5HQ4 - chain A; structure by X-ray diffraction, 1.93 A resolution.

Chain A:
Molecule: Alpha-glucosidase
Organism: Pseudoalteromonas sp. K8
UniProt: A0A0Y0DFX2 (A0A0Y0DFX2_9GAMM); residue numbers follow UniProt; this construct covers 20-680
Sequence (669 residues; row label = number of the first residue in the row):
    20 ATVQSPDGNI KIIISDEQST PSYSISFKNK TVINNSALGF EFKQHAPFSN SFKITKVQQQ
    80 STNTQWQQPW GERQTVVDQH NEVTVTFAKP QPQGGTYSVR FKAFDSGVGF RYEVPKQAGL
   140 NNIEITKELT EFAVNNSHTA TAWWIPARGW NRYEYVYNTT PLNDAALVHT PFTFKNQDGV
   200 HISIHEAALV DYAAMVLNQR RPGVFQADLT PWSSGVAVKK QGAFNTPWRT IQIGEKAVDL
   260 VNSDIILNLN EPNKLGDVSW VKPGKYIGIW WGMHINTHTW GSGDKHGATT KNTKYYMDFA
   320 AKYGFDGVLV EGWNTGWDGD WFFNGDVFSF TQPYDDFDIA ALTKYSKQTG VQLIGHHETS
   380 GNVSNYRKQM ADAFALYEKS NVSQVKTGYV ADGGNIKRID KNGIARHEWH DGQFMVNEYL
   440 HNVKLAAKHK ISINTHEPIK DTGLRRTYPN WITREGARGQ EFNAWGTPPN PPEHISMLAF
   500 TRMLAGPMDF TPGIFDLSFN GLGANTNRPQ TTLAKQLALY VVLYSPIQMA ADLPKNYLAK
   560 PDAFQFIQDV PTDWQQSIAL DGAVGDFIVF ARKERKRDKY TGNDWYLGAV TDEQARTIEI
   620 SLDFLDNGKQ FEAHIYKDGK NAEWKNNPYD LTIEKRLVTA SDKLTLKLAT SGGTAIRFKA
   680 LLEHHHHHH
Disordered / not traced: 682-688
Construct notes: expression tag (681-688)
Bound ions: Ca2+: Glu173, Glu456, Glu474, Glu480; Mg2+: Gly584, Asp585, Asp611

In short:
Glu173, Glu456, Glu474 and Glu480 form the Ca2+ site. Gly584, Asp585 and Asp611 coordinate Mg2+.
Chain A is Alpha-glucosidase (Pseudoalteromonas sp. K8); the structure, A Glycoside Hydrolase Family 97 enzyme
from Pseudoalteromonas sp. strain K8, was determined by X-ray diffraction (same publication as 5HQA, 5HQB and
5HQC).
